Entry 8G27 (electron microscopy, 3.30 A resolution); this record covers chains D and I of the 3 polymer chains in the assembly.

# Chain D (and I)
Protein: Cellulose synthase
From: Populus tremula x Populus tremuloides
Notes: EC 2.4.1.12; chain I of this document is another copy of the same molecule, construct and numbering; everything in this record applies to it too
UniProtKB: Q6J8X0 (Q6J8X0_POPPZ); residues 1-978 here = UniProt positions 1-978
Amino-acid sequence (991 residues; row label = number of the first residue in the row; numbers below 1 keep their minus sign (Met-12 is residue -12)):
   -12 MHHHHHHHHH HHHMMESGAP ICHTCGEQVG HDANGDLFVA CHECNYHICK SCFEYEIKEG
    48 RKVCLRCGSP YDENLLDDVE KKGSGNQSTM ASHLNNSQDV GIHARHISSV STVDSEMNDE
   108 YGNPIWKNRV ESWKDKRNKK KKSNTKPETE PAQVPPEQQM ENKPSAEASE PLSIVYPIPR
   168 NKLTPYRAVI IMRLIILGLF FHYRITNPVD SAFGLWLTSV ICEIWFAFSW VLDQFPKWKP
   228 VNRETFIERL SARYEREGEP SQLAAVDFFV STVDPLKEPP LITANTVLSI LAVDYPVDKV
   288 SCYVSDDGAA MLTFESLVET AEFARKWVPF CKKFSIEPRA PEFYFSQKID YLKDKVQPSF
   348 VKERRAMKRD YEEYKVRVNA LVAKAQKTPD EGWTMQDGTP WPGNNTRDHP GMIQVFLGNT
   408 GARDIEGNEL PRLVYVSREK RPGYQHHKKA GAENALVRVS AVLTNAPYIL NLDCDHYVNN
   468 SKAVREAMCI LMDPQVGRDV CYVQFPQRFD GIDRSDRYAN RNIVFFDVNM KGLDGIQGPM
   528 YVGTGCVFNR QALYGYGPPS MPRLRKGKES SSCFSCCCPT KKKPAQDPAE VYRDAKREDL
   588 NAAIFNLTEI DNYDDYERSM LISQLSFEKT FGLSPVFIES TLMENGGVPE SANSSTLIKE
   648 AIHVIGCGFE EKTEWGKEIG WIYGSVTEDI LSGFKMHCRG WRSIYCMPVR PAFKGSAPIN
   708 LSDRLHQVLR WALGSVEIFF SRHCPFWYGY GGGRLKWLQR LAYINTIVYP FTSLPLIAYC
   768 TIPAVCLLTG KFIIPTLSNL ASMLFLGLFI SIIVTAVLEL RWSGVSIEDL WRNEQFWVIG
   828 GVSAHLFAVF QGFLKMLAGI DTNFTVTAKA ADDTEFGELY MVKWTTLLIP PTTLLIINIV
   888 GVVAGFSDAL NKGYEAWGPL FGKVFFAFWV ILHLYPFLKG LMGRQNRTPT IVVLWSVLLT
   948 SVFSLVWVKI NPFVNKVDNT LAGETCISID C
Unresolved in the structure: -12 to 156, 550-609, 844-868, 936-978 (chain I: -12 to 156, 550-609, 847-868, 957-978)
Differences from the reference sequence: expression tag (-12 to 0); conflict Arg124 (Lys in Q6J8X0), Ala370 (Pro in Q6J8X0), Pro622 (Ser in Q6J8X0), Thr947 (Ala in Q6J8X0)
Ligand contacts: UDP (uridine-5'-diphosphate): Ser258, Thr259, Val260, Glu265, Asp294, Lys435, Lys436, Asp460, Cys461
What the authors report for this chain:
  - binding site for UDP: Arg717
  - mutagenesis - V853L, T854S: decreased catalytic activity
  - mutagenesis - R717A, F851I, T854A, K856R: abolished catalytic activity

# Interface between chain D and chain I
Contacting residue pairs (10; chain D residue first):
  Arg356(D) - Arg352(I)
  Glu359(D) - Tyr338(I)  hydrogen bond
  Glu360(D) - Val348(I)
  Val363(D) - Leu339(I)  hydrophobic
  Val363(D) - Gln344(I)
  Asn366(D) - Lys340(I)
  Asn366(D) - Lys342(I)
  Ala367(D) - Val343(I)  hydrophobic
  Arg931(D) - Glu815(I)
  Gln932(D) - Glu815(I)
Other interface residues (no listed pair), chain D (9 interface residues in all): Ala370

# Summary
Chain D and chain I each contribute 9 residues to their interface, with 1 hydrogen bond. Its one
hydrogen-bonded contact is Glu359(D)-Tyr338(I). Bound to chain D: UDP. The paper reports a binding site for
UDP at Arg717(D); R717A, F851I and T854A of chain D, among others, abolish catalytic activity; 6 substitutions
were tested in all.
Both chains are Cellulose synthase (Populus tremula x Populus tremuloides). Entry 8G27 (Hybrid aspen cellulose
synthase-8 bound to UDP) was determined by electron microscopy together with 8G2J from the same study.
